6GBO - chains A and E of the 6 polymer chains in the assembly; structure by X-ray diffraction, 2.10 A resolution.

# Chain A (and E)
Protein: Polymerase cofactor VP35
Organism: Ebola virus
Notes: fragment: oligomerization domain; chain E of this document is another copy of the same molecule, construct and numbering; everything in this record applies to it too
Reference sequence: Q05127 (VP35_EBOZM); numbering as in UniProt (aligned over 82-145)
Chain sequence (73 residues; row label = number of the first residue in the row):
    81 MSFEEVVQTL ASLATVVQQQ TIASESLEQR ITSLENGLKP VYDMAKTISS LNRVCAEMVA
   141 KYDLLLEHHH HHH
Construct notes: initiating methionine (81); expression tag (146-153)
Curated features (UniProtKB/Swiss-Prot):
  - mutagenesis: L90 to L93 (Complete loss of homotrimerization; when associated with A-107), L107 (L107A: Complete loss of homotrimerization; when associated with 90-AASA-93)

# Interface between chain A and chain E
Pairs across the interface (40; chain A residue first):
  Q109(A) - H152(E)
  R110(A) - H148(E)
  R110(A) - H152(E)
  S113(A) - H148(E)  hydrogen bond
  L114(A) - H148(E)
  N116(A) - L144(E)
  G117(A) - L144(E)
  G117(A) - L145(E)
  P120(A) - K141(E)
  D123(A) - K141(E)  hydrogen bond (backbone-side chain)
  M124(A) - M138(E)  hydrophobic
  M124(A) - K141(E)
  M124(A) - Y142(E)  hydrophobic
  T127(A) - V134(E)
  T127(A) - E137(E)
  T127(A) - M138(E)
  T127(A) - K141(E)  hydrogen bond
  I128(A) - M138(E)  hydrophobic
  S130(A) - V134(E)
  L131(A) - L131(E)  hydrophobic
  L131(A) - V134(E)  hydrophobic
  L131(A) - M138(E)  hydrophobic
  V134(A) - T127(E)
  V134(A) - S130(E)
  V134(A) - L131(E)  hydrophobic
  E137(A) - T127(E)
  M138(A) - M124(E)  hydrophobic
  M138(A) - T127(E)
  M138(A) - I128(E)  hydrophobic
  K141(A) - P120(E)
  K141(A) - D123(E)
  K141(A) - T127(E)
  Y142(A) - M124(E)  hydrophobic
  L144(A) - N116(E)
  L144(A) - G117(E)
  L145(A) - G117(E)
  H148(A) - R110(E)
  H148(A) - S113(E)  hydrogen bond
  H148(A) - L114(E)
  H152(A) - R110(E)
Interface residues without a listed pair, chain A (24 interface residues in all): L118, V121
Interface residues without a listed pair, chain E (23 interface residues in all): L118, V121

# Overview
24 residues of chain A face 23 of chain E across their interface; the contacts include 4 hydrogen bonds. Among
the polar pairs are S113(A)-H148(E), D123(A)-K141(E) and T127(A)-K141(E). Curated annotation (UniProt) lists 5
mutagenesis sites on chain A.
Both chains are Polymerase cofactor VP35 (Ebola virus). Entry 6GBO (Crystal Structure of the oligomerization
domain of Vp35 from Ebola virus) was determined by X-ray diffraction, deposited together with 6GBP, 6GBQ and
6GBR.
